Entry 7Y8K (X-ray diffraction, 2.08 A resolution); this record covers chains A and B.

[Chain A (and B)]
Name: Beta-hydroxyacid dehydrogenase, 3-hydroxyisobutyrate dehydrogenase
Source organism: Streptomyces clavuligerus
Notes: chain B of this document is another copy of the same molecule, construct and numbering; everything in this record applies to it too
Reference sequence: E2PUR9 (E2PUR9_STRCL); residue numbers follow UniProt; this construct covers 1-290
Sequence (290 residues; numbered 1 to 290; the number before each row is that of its first residue):
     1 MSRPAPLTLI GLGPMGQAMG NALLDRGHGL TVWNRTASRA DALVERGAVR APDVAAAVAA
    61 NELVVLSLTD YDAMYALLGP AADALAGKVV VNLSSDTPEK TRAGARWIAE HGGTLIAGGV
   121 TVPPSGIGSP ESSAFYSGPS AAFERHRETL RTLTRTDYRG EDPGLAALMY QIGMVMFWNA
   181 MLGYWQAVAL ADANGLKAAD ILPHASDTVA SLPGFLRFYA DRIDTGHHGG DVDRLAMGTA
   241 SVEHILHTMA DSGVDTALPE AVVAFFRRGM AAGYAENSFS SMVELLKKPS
Not modelled in the structure: 1-3, 289-290 (chain B: 1-2, 289-290)

[How chain A and chain B interact]
Pairs across the interface (166):
  Pro-14(A) / Asp-231(B)
  Pro-14(A) / Val-232(B)
  Thr-69(A) / Met-237(B)
  Thr-69(A) / Ala-240(B)
  Thr-69(A) / His-244(B)
  Asp-70(A) / His-244(B)
  Ser-95(A) / His-244(B)  hydrogen bond
  Asp-96(A) / His-244(B)
  Thr-97(A) / His-244(B)
  Thr-97(A) / His-247(B)
  Thr-97(A) / Thr-248(B)
  Thr-97(A) / Asp-251(B)
  Pro-98(A) / Thr-248(B)
  Glu-99(A) / Asp-251(B)
  Thr-121(A) / His-204(B)
  Pro-123(A) / Phe-215(B)
  Pro-124(A) / Val-232(B)
  Phe-135(A) / His-204(B)
  Leu-168(A) / Leu-190(B)  hydrophobic
  Leu-168(A) / Asn-194(B)
  Leu-168(A) / Leu-196(B)  hydrophobic
  Met-169(A) / His-204(B)  hydrogen bond (backbone-side chain)
  Gln-171(A) / Ser-241(B)
  Gln-171(A) / His-244(B)
  Gln-171(A) / Ile-245(B)
  Gln-171(A) / Thr-248(B)
  Ile-172(A) / Ala-187(B)
  Ile-172(A) / Leu-190(B)  hydrophobic
  Gly-173(A) / His-204(B)
  Gly-173(A) / Thr-208(B)
  Met-174(A) / Ser-241(B)
  Met-174(A) / Ile-245(B)  hydrophobic
  Val-175(A) / Gly-183(B)
  Val-175(A) / Gln-186(B)
  Val-175(A) / Ile-245(B)  hydrophobic
  Met-176(A) / Gly-183(B)
  Met-176(A) / Tyr-184(B)
  Met-176(A) / Ala-205(B)
  Met-176(A) / Val-209(B)  hydrophobic
  Phe-177(A) / Thr-208(B)
  Phe-177(A) / Phe-215(B)  hydrophobic
  Trp-178(A) / Gly-238(B)
  Trp-178(A) / Ser-241(B)  hydrogen bond
  Trp-178(A) / Val-242(B)
  Trp-178(A) / Ile-245(B)
  Trp-178(A) / Phe-266(B)  hydrophobic
  Trp-178(A) / Phe-279(B)  hydrophobic
  Asn-179(A) / Asn-179(B)
  Asn-179(A) / Gly-183(B)
  Asn-179(A) / Gln-186(B)
  Asn-179(A) / Val-262(B)
  Ala-180(A) / Ala-180(B)  hydrophobic
  Ala-180(A) / Leu-212(B)  hydrophobic
  Met-181(A) / Tyr-219(B)  hydrophobic
  Met-181(A) / Phe-279(B)  hydrophobic
  Leu-182(A) / Val-262(B)  hydrophobic
  Gly-183(A) / Val-175(B)
  Gly-183(A) / Met-176(B)
  Gly-183(A) / Asn-179(B)
  Tyr-184(A) / Met-176(B)  hydrophobic
  Tyr-184(A) / Leu-216(B)  hydrogen bond (side chain-backbone)
  Tyr-184(A) / Ala-220(B)
  Trp-185(A) / Tyr-219(B)  hydrophobic
  Trp-185(A) / Ile-223(B)  hydrophobic
  Trp-185(A) / Phe-279(B)  hydrogen bond (side chain-backbone)
  Trp-185(A) / Ser-280(B)
  Trp-185(A) / Val-283(B)  hydrophobic
  Trp-185(A) / Leu-286(B)  hydrophobic
  Gln-186(A) / Val-175(B)
  Gln-186(A) / Asn-179(B)
  Ala-187(A) / Ile-172(B)
  Ala-187(A) / Val-175(B)  hydrophobic
  Ala-187(A) / Met-176(B)  hydrophobic
  Val-188(A) / Ile-223(B)  hydrophobic
  Ala-189(A) / Leu-286(B)  hydrophobic
  Leu-190(A) / Leu-168(B)  hydrophobic
  Ala-191(A) / Ile-172(B)  hydrophobic
  Asp-192(A) / Lys-287(B)
  Ala-193(A) / Lys-288(B)  hydrogen bond (backbone-side chain)
  Asn-194(A) / Leu-168(B)
  Lys-197(A) / Asp-224(B)
  Ala-198(A) / Ala-220(B)  hydrophobic
  Ala-198(A) / Asp-224(B)  hydrogen bond (backbone-side chain)
  Ala-199(A) / Asp-224(B)  hydrogen bond (backbone-side chain)
  Ile-201(A) / Ile-172(B)  hydrophobic
  Leu-202(A) / Leu-216(B)  hydrophobic
  Leu-202(A) / Arg-217(B)
  Leu-202(A) / Ala-220(B)  hydrophobic
  His-204(A) / Thr-121(B)
  His-204(A) / Phe-135(B)
  His-204(A) / Met-169(B)
  His-204(A) / Gly-173(B)
  Ala-205(A) / Met-176(B)  hydrophobic
  Ala-205(A) / Leu-216(B)
  Ser-206(A) / Leu-216(B)
  Thr-208(A) / Gly-173(B)
  Val-209(A) / Met-176(B)  hydrophobic
  Val-209(A) / Leu-212(B)  hydrophobic
  Val-209(A) / Pro-213(B)
  Val-209(A) / Leu-216(B)  hydrophobic
  Leu-212(A) / Ala-180(B)  hydrophobic
  Leu-212(A) / Met-181(B)  hydrophobic
  Leu-212(A) / Val-209(B)  hydrophobic
  Pro-213(A) / Val-209(B)  hydrophobic
  Phe-215(A) / Phe-177(B)  hydrophobic
  Leu-216(A) / Tyr-184(B)  hydrogen bond (backbone-side chain)
  Leu-216(A) / Leu-202(B)  hydrophobic
  Leu-216(A) / Ala-205(B)
  Leu-216(A) / Ser-206(B)
  Leu-216(A) / Val-209(B)  hydrophobic
  Arg-217(A) / Leu-202(B)
  Tyr-219(A) / Met-181(B)  hydrophobic
  Tyr-219(A) / Trp-185(B)  hydrophobic
  Ala-220(A) / Tyr-184(B)
  Ala-220(A) / Ala-198(B)
  Ile-223(A) / Trp-185(B)  hydrophobic
  Ile-223(A) / Val-188(B)  hydrophobic
  Asp-224(A) / Lys-197(B)
  Asp-224(A) / Ala-198(B)  hydrogen bond (side chain-backbone)
  Asp-224(A) / Ala-199(B)  hydrogen bond (side chain-backbone)
  Met-237(A) / Thr-69(B)
  Gly-238(A) / Trp-178(B)
  Ser-241(A) / Trp-178(B)  hydrogen bond
  Val-242(A) / Trp-178(B)
  His-244(A) / Thr-69(B)
  His-244(A) / Ser-95(B)  hydrogen bond
  His-244(A) / Asp-96(B)
  His-244(A) / Gln-171(B)
  Ile-245(A) / Gln-171(B)
  Ile-245(A) / Met-174(B)  hydrophobic
  Ile-245(A) / Val-175(B)  hydrophobic
  Ile-245(A) / Trp-178(B)
  His-247(A) / Thr-97(B)
  Thr-248(A) / Thr-97(B)
  Thr-248(A) / Pro-98(B)
  Thr-248(A) / Gln-171(B)
  Asp-251(A) / Thr-97(B)
  Asp-251(A) / Glu-99(B)
  Ser-252(A) / Lys-288(B)
  Gly-253(A) / Lys-288(B)
  Val-254(A) / Leu-286(B)
  Asp-255(A) / Arg-268(B)  salt bridge
  Asp-255(A) / Leu-285(B)
  Asp-255(A) / Leu-286(B)  hydrogen bond (backbone-backbone)
  Ala-257(A) / Arg-268(B)
  Leu-258(A) / Phe-265(B)  hydrophobic
  Ala-261(A) / Ala-261(B)  hydrophobic
  Phe-265(A) / Leu-258(B)  hydrophobic
  Phe-266(A) / Trp-178(B)  hydrophobic
  Arg-268(A) / Asp-255(B)  salt bridge
  Arg-268(A) / Ala-257(B)
  Phe-279(A) / Trp-178(B)  hydrophobic
  Phe-279(A) / Met-181(B)  hydrophobic
  Phe-279(A) / Trp-185(B)  hydrogen bond (backbone-side chain)
  Ser-280(A) / Trp-185(B)
  Val-283(A) / Trp-185(B)  hydrophobic
  Val-283(A) / Val-188(B)  hydrophobic
  Leu-286(A) / Trp-185(B)
  Leu-286(A) / Gln-186(B)
  Leu-286(A) / Ala-189(B)  hydrophobic
  Leu-286(A) / Val-254(B)
  Leu-286(A) / Asp-255(B)  hydrogen bond (backbone-backbone)
  Lys-287(A) / Asp-192(B)
  Lys-288(A) / Ala-193(B)
  Lys-288(A) / Ser-252(B)
  Lys-288(A) / Gly-253(B)
Other interface residues (no listed pair), chain A (91 interface residues in all): Leu-68, Leu-196, Asp-200, Val-232, Ala-240, Met-249, Val-262, Met-282, Leu-285
Other interface residues (no listed pair), chain B (91 interface residues in all): Asp-70, Pro-123, Pro-124, Arg-159, Leu-182, Ala-191, Ile-201, Gly-230, Asp-233, Arg-234

[Overview]
Chain A and chain B each contribute 91 residues to their interface, with 16 hydrogen bonds and 2 salt bridges.
Among the polar pairs are Asp-255(A)/Arg-268(B), Ser-95(A)/His-244(B) and Met-169(A)/His-204(B).
Both chains are Beta-hydroxyacid dehydrogenase, 3-hydroxyisobutyrate dehydrogenase (Streptomyces
clavuligerus). Entry 7Y8K (Structure of ScIRED wild-type from Streptomyces clavuligerus) was determined by
X-ray diffraction (same publication as 7Y8L, 7Y8M and 7Y8N).
